PDB entry 1QMH | X-ray diffraction, 2.10 A resolution | chains A and B

[Chain A (and B)]
Name: RNA 3'-terminal phosphate cyclase
Organism: Escherichia coli
Notes: EC 6.5.1.4; chain B of this document is another copy of the same molecule, construct and numbering; everything in this record applies to it too
UniProt: P46849 (RTCA_ECOLI); residues 3-339 here correspond to UniProt positions 2-338 (UniProt number = residue number - 1)
Chain sequence (347 residues; numbered 1 to 347; the number before each row is that of its first residue):
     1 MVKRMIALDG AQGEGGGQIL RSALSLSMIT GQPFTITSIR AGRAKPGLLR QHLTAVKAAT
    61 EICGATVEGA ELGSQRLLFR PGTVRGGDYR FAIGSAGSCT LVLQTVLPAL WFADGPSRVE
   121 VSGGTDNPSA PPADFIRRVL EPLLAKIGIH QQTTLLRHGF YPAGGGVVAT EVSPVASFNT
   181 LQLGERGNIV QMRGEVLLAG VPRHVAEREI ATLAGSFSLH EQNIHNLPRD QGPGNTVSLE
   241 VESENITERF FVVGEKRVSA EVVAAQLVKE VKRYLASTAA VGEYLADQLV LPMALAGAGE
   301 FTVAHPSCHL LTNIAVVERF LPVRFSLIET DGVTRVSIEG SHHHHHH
Not modelled in the structure: 1-4, 339-347 (chain B: 1-4, 340-347)
Sequence notes: expression tag (1-2, 340-347)
Swiss-Prot annotation at these positions:
  - active site: His309 (Tele-AMP-histidine intermediate)
  - binding site (ATP): Gln104, Pro131, Tyr284, Asp287, Gln288, His309
From the paper describing this entry:
  - self-association interface (contacts with another copy of this molecule); pairs are residue here / residue on that copy: Cys308-Cys308 (disulfide), Gln12, Gly42, His305, Arg324
  - catalytic residues: His309 (citing earlier work)
  - contacts within the chain: Glu14-His309 (hydrogen bond), Gln18-His309 (hydrogen bond)
  - binding site for citric acid: Gly17, Arg21, Arg40, Arg43, Gln51, His52
  - catalytic residues: Glu14, Gln18, Asp287 (proposed by the authors, not directly observed)

[How chain A and chain B interact]
Inter-chain disulfides: Cys308(A)-Cys308(B)
Pairs across the interface (33):
  Gly13(A) with Cys308(B)
  Gly42(A) with Arg43(B); Ala44(B), hydrogen bond (backbone-backbone)
  Arg43(A) with Gly42(B); Arg43(B); Ala44(B)
  Ala44(A) with Gly42(B), hydrogen bond (backbone-backbone); Arg43(B); Ala44(B), hydrophobic
  Pro306(A) with Leu311(B)
  Ser307(A) with Leu311(B)
  Cys308(A) with Gly13(B); Glu14(B); Cys308(B), disulfide
  Leu311(A) with Pro306(B); Ser307(B); Cys308(B); Leu311(B), hydrophobic
  Glu318(A) with His305(B), salt bridge
  Ser326(A) with Glu329(B)
  Leu327(A) with Leu327(B); Ile328(B); Glu329(B), hydrogen bond (backbone-backbone)
  Ile328(A) with Leu327(B); Ile328(B), hydrophobic
  Glu329(A) with Arg324(B), salt bridge; Ser326(B); Leu327(B), hydrogen bond (backbone-backbone); Ile328(B)
  Thr330(A) with Arg324(B), hydrogen bond (backbone-side chain); Ile328(B)
  Asp331(A) with Arg324(B)
  Gly332(A) with Arg324(B)
Also at the interface, not in a pair above, chain A (19 interface residues in all): Glu14, His305, Phe325
Also at the interface, not in a pair above, chain B (17 interface residues in all): Glu318, Phe325

[Summary]
The interface between chain A and chain B involves 19 residues on one side and 17 on the other; the contacts
include 1 disulfide bond, 5 hydrogen bonds and 2 salt bridges. Polar contacts include Glu318(A)-His305(B),
Glu329(A)-Arg324(B) and Thr330(A)-Arg324(B). From the paper: catalytic residues His309(A), Glu14(A) and
Gln18(A) among others; a binding site for citric acid at Gly17(A), Arg21(A) and Arg40(A) among others.
Both chains are RNA 3'-terminal phosphate cyclase (Escherichia coli). Entry 1QMH (Crystal structure of RNA
3'-terminal phosphate cyclase, an ubiquitous enzyme with unusual topology) was determined by X-ray diffraction
together with 1QMI from the same study.
